Entry 4Z82 (X-ray diffraction, 1.70 A resolution); this record covers chain A.

[Chain A]
Protein: Cysteine dioxygenase type 1
Organism: Rattus norvegicus
Notes: EC 1.13.11.20
UniProtKB: P21816 (CDO1_RAT); numbering as in UniProt (aligned over 1-200)
Sequence (200 residues; numbered 1 to 200; the number before each row is that of its first residue):
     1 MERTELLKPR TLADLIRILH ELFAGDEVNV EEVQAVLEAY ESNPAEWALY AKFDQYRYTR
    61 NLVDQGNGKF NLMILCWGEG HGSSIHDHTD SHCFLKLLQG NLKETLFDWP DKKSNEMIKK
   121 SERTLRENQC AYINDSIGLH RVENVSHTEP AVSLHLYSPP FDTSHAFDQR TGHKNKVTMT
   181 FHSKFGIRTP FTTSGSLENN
Not modelled in the structure: 1-4, 191-200
Sequence notes: engineered mutation Ser164 (Cys in P21816)
Curated features (UniProtKB/Swiss-Prot):
  - binding site (Fe cation): His86, His88, His140
  - cross-link: Cys93 to Tyr157 (3'-(S-cysteinyl)-tyrosine (Cys-Tyr))
Glycans and other covalent adducts: covalent link Cys93-Tyr157
Bound ions: Fe2+: His86, His88, His140 (together with cysteine)
Residues lining bound ligands: cysteine (CYS): Tyr58, Arg60, Leu75, Trp77, His86, His88, Leu95, His140, Val142, His155, Tyr157, Met179
Reported in the primary citation:
  - conformationally variable residues (side-chain flip): Asn71, His173, Met179
  - binding site for cysteine: Arg60
  - Fe2+ coordination: His86
  - mutagenesis - C164S: unchanged catalytic activity

[Overview]
Ligands of chain A: cysteine. The Fe2+ site is built by His86, His88 and His140. Curated annotation (UniProt)
lists 3 Fe cation-binding residues. From the paper: a binding site for cysteine at Arg60; C164S leaves
catalytic activity unchanged.
Chain A is Cysteine dioxygenase type 1 (Rattus norvegicus); the structure, Cysteine bound rat cysteine
dioxygenase C164S variant at pH 8.1, was determined by X-ray diffraction together with 4YYO from the same
study.
